4CEW - chains A and D of the 4 polymer chains in the assembly; structure by X-ray diffraction, 2.75 A resolution.

# Chain A
Name: VP1
From: Enterovirus A71
UniProt: B2ZUN0 (B2ZUN0_9ENTO); residues 1-297 here correspond to UniProt positions 566-862 (UniProt number = residue number + 565)
Chain sequence (297 residues; numbered 1 to 297; the number before each row is that of its first residue):
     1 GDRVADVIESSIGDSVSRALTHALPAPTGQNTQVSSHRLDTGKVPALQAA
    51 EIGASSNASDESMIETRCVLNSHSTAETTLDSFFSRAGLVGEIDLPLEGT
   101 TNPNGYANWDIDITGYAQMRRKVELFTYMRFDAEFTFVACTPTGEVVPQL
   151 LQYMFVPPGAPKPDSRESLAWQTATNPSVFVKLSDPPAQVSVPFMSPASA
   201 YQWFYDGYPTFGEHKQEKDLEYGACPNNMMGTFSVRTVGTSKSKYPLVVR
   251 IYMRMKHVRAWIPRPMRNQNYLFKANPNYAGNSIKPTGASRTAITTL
Differences from the reference sequence: conflict Glu98 (Lys in B2ZUN0)
Ligand contacts: 7J5 (4-[3-[(3S)-5-[4-[(E)-ethoxyiminomethyl]phenoxy]-3-methyl-pentyl]-2-oxidanylidene-imidazolidin-1-yl]pyridine-2-carboxamide): Ile111, Asp112, Ile113, Thr114, Phe131, Phe135, Phe137, Tyr153, Met154, Phe155, Pro177, Ser178, Val179, Val190, Val192, Met195, Tyr201, Gln202, Trp203, Asn228, Met230, Phe233, Met253, Lys274, Ala275
Reported in the primary citation:
  - binding site for 7J5: Asp112, Ile113, Phe135, Phe155

# Chain D
Name: VP4
From: Enterovirus A71
UniProt: B2ZUN0 (B2ZUN0_9ENTO); residue numbers follow UniProt; this construct covers 1-69
Chain sequence (69 residues; each row starts with the number of its first residue):
     1 MGSQVSTQRSGSHENSNSATEGSTINYTTINYYKDSYAATAGKQSLKQDP
    51 DKFANPVKDIFTEMAAPLK
Not modelled in the structure: 1-11

# Chain A / chain D interface
Residue-residue contacts (64; chain A residue first):
  Leu20(A) with Val57(D)
  Thr21(A) with Asp49(D), hydrogen bond; Asp51(D); Lys52(D)
  His22(A) with Asp49(D)
  Ala23(A) with Gln48(D); Asp49(D)
  Leu24(A) with Lys47(D); Gln48(D), hydrogen bond (backbone-backbone)
  Pro25(A) with Leu46(D)
  Ala26(A) with Leu46(D), hydrogen bond (backbone-backbone); Gln48(D), hydrogen bond (backbone-side chain)
  Pro27(A) with Leu46(D), hydrophobic
  Gly42(A) with Met64(D)
  Lys43(A) with Met64(D)
  Val44(A) with Glu63(D); Met64(D), hydrogen bond (backbone-backbone)
  Pro45(A) with Glu63(D)
  Leu47(A) with Pro67(D)
  Ala49(A) with Pro67(D), hydrophobic; Leu68(D), hydrophobic
  Ile52(A) with Val57(D), hydrophobic; Phe61(D), hydrophobic; Pro67(D), hydrophobic
  Ala54(A) with Ala54(D); Asn55(D)
  Ser55(A) with Ala54(D), hydrogen bond (backbone-backbone)
  Asn57(A) with Phe61(D); Thr62(D); Glu63(D)
  Ser59(A) with Glu63(D)
  Ser62(A) with Glu63(D), hydrogen bond
  Thr75(A) with Leu46(D); Gln48(D)
  Thr79(A) with Gln44(D), hydrogen bond; Leu46(D)
  Leu80(A) with Gln44(D), hydrogen bond (backbone-side chain)
  Asp81(A) with Tyr27(D); Ala41(D); Gln44(D), hydrogen bond (backbone-side chain)
  Ser85(A) with Ala41(D)
  Arg130(A) with Ala19(D), hydrogen bond (side chain-backbone)
  Phe131(A) with Ala19(D), hydrophobic
  Asp132(A) with Ser18(D), hydrogen bond; Ala19(D), hydrogen bond (side chain-backbone); Tyr37(D)
  Ser191(A) with Tyr37(D); Ala38(D)
  Val192(A) with Tyr37(D)
  Pro193(A) with Tyr37(D), hydrophobic
  Lys256(A) with Tyr37(D), hydrogen bond (side chain-backbone); Ala38(D), hydrogen bond (side chain-backbone); Ala39(D), hydrogen bond (side chain-backbone)
  His257(A) with Ser18(D), hydrogen bond; Ala19(D); Thr20(D); Tyr37(D); Ala39(D), hydrogen bond (side chain-backbone); Thr40(D), hydrogen bond (side chain-backbone)
  Val258(A) with Tyr27(D); Gln44(D)
  Arg259(A) with Thr20(D); Ser23(D)
  Pro263(A) with Phe53(D)
Also at the interface, not in a pair above, chain A (41 interface residues in all): Gln48, Ala58, Ala76, Phe194, Arg254
Also at the interface, not in a pair above, chain D (32 interface residues in all): Asn17, Gly22, Ser36, Lys58, Ala65

# Summary
41 residues of chain A and 32 residues of chain D are in contact, with 19 hydrogen bonds. Polar contacts
include Thr21(A)-Asp49(D), Ala26(A)-Gln48(D) and Ser62(A)-Glu63(D). Bound to chain A: compound 7J5. From the
paper: a binding site for 7J5 at Asp112(A), Ile113(A) and Phe135(A) among others.
Here chain A is VP1 and chain D is VP4, both from Enterovirus A71. Entry 4CEW (Crystal structure of human
Enterovirus 71 in complex with the uncoating inhibitor ALD) was determined by X-ray diffraction together with
4CDQ, 4CDU, 4CDW, 4CDX and 4CEY from the same study.
